PDB entry 7XG3 | electron microscopy, 3.00 A resolution | chains A and K of the 12 polymer chains in the assembly

# Chain A
Name: Csf1
Source organism: Pseudomonas aeruginosa
Amino-acid sequence (253 residues; each row starts with the number of its first residue; numbers below 1 keep their minus sign (His-9 is residue -9)):
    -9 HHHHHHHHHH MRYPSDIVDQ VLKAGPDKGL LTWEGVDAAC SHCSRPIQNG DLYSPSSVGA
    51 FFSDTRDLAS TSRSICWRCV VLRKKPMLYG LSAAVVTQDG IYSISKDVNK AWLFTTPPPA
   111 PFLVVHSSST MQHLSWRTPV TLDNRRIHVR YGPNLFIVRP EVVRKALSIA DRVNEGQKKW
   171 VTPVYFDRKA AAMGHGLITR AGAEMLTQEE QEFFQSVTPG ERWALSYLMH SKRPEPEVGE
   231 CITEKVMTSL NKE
Disordered / not traced: -9 to 0, 242-243
Bound ions: Zn2+ near Cys33 (its only coordinating residue here)

# Chain K
Molecule: TS
Sequence (54 nucleotides; row label = number of the first residue in the row):
     1 CTGCCGCACT TGCTCATCAA GCCTTCCTTC AGGTGTTGCT CCAGAAAGGG TGTT
Disordered / not traced: 1-16, 53-54

# Chain A / chain K interface
Residue-residue contacts - 15 pairs, chain A then chain K:
  Phe51(A) with DA45(K), phosphate contact
  Phe52(A) with DA46(K), phosphate contact
  Ser53(A) with DA45(K), hydrogen bond to the phosphate
  Arg73(A) with DA46(K), sugar contact
  Lys74(A) with DA46(K), phosphate contact; DA47(K), phosphate contact
  Lys75(A) with DA46(K), hydrogen bond to the phosphate; DA47(K), hydrogen bond to the phosphate
  Leu78(A) with DA46(K), sugar contact
  Ser119(A) with DG44(K), hydrogen bond to the phosphate
  Thr120(A) with DG44(K), hydrogen bond to the base
  Met121(A) with DG44(K), sugar contact; DA45(K), sugar contact
  His123(A) with DA45(K), hydrogen bond to the phosphate; DA46(K), salt bridge to the phosphate
Also at the interface, not in a pair above, chain A (13 interface residues in all): Asp54, Gln122

# In short
The interface between chain A and chain K involves 13 residues on one side and 4 on the other, with 6 hydrogen
bonds and 1 salt bridge. Polar contacts include Thr120(A)-DG44(K), Ser53(A)-DA45(K) and Lys75(A)-DA46(K).
Chain A is Csf1 (Pseudomonas aeruginosa) and chain K is TS; the structure, CryoEM structure of type IV-A
CasDinG bound NTS-nicked Csf-crRNA-dsDNA quaternary complex, was determined by electron microscopy, deposited
together with 7XF1, 7XFZ, 7XG0, 7XG1, 7XG2 and 7XG4.
